7T2D - chains D and E of the 5 polymer chains in the assembly; structure by X-ray diffraction, 3.40 A resolution.

[Chain D]
Name: T cell receptor, B1, alpha chain
From: Homo sapiens
Reference sequence: P01848 (TRAC_HUMAN); residues 130-222 here correspond to UniProt positions 1-93 (UniProt number = residue number - 129)
Amino-acid sequence (207 residues; each row starts with the number of its first residue; note: 15 numbers in that range are skipped by the numbering (no residue carries them; nothing is unmodelled there)):
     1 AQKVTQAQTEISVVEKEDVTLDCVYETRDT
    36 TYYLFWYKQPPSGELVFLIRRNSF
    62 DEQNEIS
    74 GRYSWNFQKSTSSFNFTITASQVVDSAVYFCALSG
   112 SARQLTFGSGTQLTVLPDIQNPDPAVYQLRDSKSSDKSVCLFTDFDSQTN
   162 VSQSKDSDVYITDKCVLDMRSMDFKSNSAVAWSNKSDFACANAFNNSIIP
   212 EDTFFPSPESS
Disordered / not traced: 217-222
Construct notes: engineered mutation Cys-176 (Thr47 in P01848)
Disulfide bonds: Cys-23/Cys-104, Cys-151/Cys-201
Swiss-Prot annotation at these positions:
  - glycosylation (N-linked (GlcNAc...) asparagine): Asn-161, Asn-195, Asn-206

[Chain E]
Name: T cell receptor, B1, beta chain
From: Homo sapiens
Reference sequence: P01850 (TRBC1_HUMAN); residues 129-257 here correspond to UniProt positions 1-129 (UniProt number = residue number - 128)
Amino-acid sequence (243 residues; numbered 1 to 257; 14 numbers in that range are skipped by the numbering (no residue carries them; nothing is unmodelled there); the number before each row is that of its first residue):
     1 GAGVSQTPSNKVTEKGKYVELRCDPISGH
    37 TALYWYRQSLGQGPEFLIYFQG
    63 TGAADDSGLPNDRFFAVRP
    83 EGSVSTLKIQRTERGDSAVYLCASSH
   111 REGETQYFGPGTRLLVLEDLNKVFPPEVAVFEPSEAEISHTQKATLVCLA
   161 TGFFPDHVELSWWVNGKEVHSGVCTDPQPLKEQPALNDSRYALSSRLRVS
   211 ATFWQNPRNHFRCQVQFYGLSENDEWTQDRAKPVTQIVSAEAWGRAD
Disordered / not traced: 1-8
Construct notes: engineered mutation Cys-184 (Ser56 in P01850), Ala-202 (Cys74 in P01850)
Disulfide bonds: Cys-23/Cys-104, Cys-158/Cys-223
Swiss-Prot annotation at these positions:
  - glycosylation: Asn-197 (N-linked (GlcNAc...) asparagine)

[Interface between chain D and chain E]
Cross-chain cystine bridges: Cys-176(D)/Cys-184(E)
Residue-residue contacts (86; chain D residue first):
  Phe-40(D) with Thr-115(E)
  Tyr-42(D) with Gln-116(E), hydrogen bond (side chain-backbone); Phe-118(E)
  Gln-44(D) with Gln-44(E), hydrogen bond
  Glu-49(D) with Gly-119(E)
  Leu-50(D) with Pro-50(E), hydrophobic; Leu-103(E), hydrophobic; Phe-118(E)
  Phe-52(D) with Thr-115(E); Tyr-117(E), hydrophobic
  Arg-55(D) with Gly-113(E), hydrogen bond (side chain-backbone); Glu-114(E), salt bridge; Thr-115(E)
  Phe-103(D) with Gln-44(E); Gln-48(E)
  Ala-113(D) with Asp-68(E)
  Arg-114(D) with Tyr-40(E); Glu-112(E); Gln-116(E), hydrogen bond (backbone-side chain)
  Gln-115(D) with Tyr-40(E); Tyr-42(E); Phe-52(E); Asp-68(E), hydrogen bond; Gln-116(E)
  Leu-116(D) with Tyr-42(E), hydrogen bond (backbone-side chain); Gln-116(E)
  Phe-118(D) with Pro-50(E); Phe-118(E), hydrophobic
  Gly-119(D) with Gly-49(E)
  Asp-134(D) with His-150(E), salt bridge
  Tyr-138(D) with Ser-144(E); Ala-146(E); Glu-147(E); His-150(E); Thr-151(E)
  Gln-139(D) with Ser-144(E), hydrogen bond (backbone-side chain)
  Leu-140(D) with Phe-141(E); Glu-142(E); Pro-143(E), hydrophobic; Thr-155(E); Val-157(E), hydrophobic
  Arg-141(D) with Phe-141(E); Glu-142(E), salt bridge; Arg-255(E)
  Asp-142(D) with Phe-141(E)
  Ser-143(D) with Val-140(E); Phe-141(E)
  Ser-146(D) with Ala-139(E); Phe-141(E)
  Lys-148(D) with Phe-141(E); Thr-161(E)
  Val-150(D) with Phe-141(E), hydrophobic; Val-157(E), hydrophobic
  Leu-152(D) with Thr-155(E)
  Thr-154(D) with Arg-208(E), hydrogen bond
  Asp-155(D) with Thr-151(E); Arg-208(E), salt bridge
  Tyr-171(D) with Glu-192(E)
  Ile-172(D) with Leu-190(E)
  Thr-173(D) with Asp-186(E); Leu-190(E); Ser-204(E); Arg-206(E), hydrogen bond
  Cys-176(D) with Cys-184(E), disulfide
  Val-177(D) with Cys-184(E)
  Leu-178(D) with Gly-182(E); Cys-184(E), hydrophobic; Arg-206(E); Arg-208(E)
  Asp-179(D) with Ser-181(E); Gly-182(E), hydrogen bond (backbone-backbone)
  Met-180(D) with Ser-181(E); Gly-182(E); Arg-208(E); Val-209(E), hydrophobic
  Arg-181(D) with Ser-181(E), hydrogen bond (backbone-side chain)
  Met-183(D) with Lys-153(E)
  Phe-185(D) with Lys-153(E)
  Ser-187(D) with Arg-208(E), hydrogen bond
  Ser-189(D) with Cys-184(E); Arg-206(E), hydrogen bond
  Val-191(D) with Arg-206(E)
  Trp-193(D) with Leu-159(E), hydrophobic
  Asp-213(D) with His-150(E), salt bridge
  Phe-215(D) with Ser-144(E); Ala-146(E), hydrophobic
Also at the interface, not in a pair above, chain D (46 interface residues in all): Asp-174, Ala-190
Also at the interface, not in a pair above, chain E (54 interface residues in all): Gly-47, Tyr-55, Arg-111, Pro-120, Leu-156, Val-183, Thr-185, Lys-191, Ala-202, Leu-207, Ser-210

[Overview]
46 residues of chain D face 54 of chain E across their interface; the contacts include 1 disulfide bond, 13
hydrogen bonds and 5 salt bridges. Among the polar pairs are Arg-55(D)/Glu-114(E), Asp-134(D)/His-150(E) and
Arg-141(D)/Glu-142(E).
Here chain D is T cell receptor, B1, alpha chain and chain E is T cell receptor, B1, beta chain, both from
Homo sapiens. Entry 7T2D (Crystal structure of the B1 TCR in complex with HLA-DP4-Ply) was determined by X-ray
diffraction (same publication as 7T2A, 7T2B and 7T2C).
